8YER - chains C and D of the 6 polymer chains in the assembly; structure by X-ray diffraction, 2.71 A resolution.

[Chain C]
Protein: Detyrosinated tubulin alpha-1B chain
From: Sus scrofa
UniProt: Q2XVP4 (TBA1B_PIG); numbering as in UniProt (aligned over 1-440)
Sequence (440 residues; row label = number of the first residue in the row):
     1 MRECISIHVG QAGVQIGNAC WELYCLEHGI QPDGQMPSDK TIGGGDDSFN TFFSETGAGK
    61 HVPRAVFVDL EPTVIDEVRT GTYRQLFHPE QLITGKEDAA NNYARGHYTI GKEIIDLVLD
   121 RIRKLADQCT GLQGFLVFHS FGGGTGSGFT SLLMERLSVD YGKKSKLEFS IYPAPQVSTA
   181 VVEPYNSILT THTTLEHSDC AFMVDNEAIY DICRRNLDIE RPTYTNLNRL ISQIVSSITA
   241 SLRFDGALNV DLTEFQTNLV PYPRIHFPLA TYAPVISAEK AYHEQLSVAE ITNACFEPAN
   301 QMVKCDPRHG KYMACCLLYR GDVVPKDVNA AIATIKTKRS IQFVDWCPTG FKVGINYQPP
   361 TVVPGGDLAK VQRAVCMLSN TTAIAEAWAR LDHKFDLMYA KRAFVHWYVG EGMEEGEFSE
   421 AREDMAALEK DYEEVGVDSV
Metal / ion sites: Ca2+: D39, T41, G44, E55
Ligand contacts:
  - A1D6E (6-fluoranyl-4-(6-methoxy-3,4-dihydro-2H-quinolin-1-yl)-N-methyl-quinazolin-2-amine): N101, T179, A180, V181
  - GTP (guanosine-5'-triphosphate): V9, G10, Q11, A12, Q15, I16, D69, D98, A99, A100, N101, S140, G142, G143, G144, T145, G146, I171, P173, V177, S178, T179, E183, N206, Y224, L227, N228, I231
Swiss-Prot annotation at these positions:
  - motif: M1 to C4 (MREC motif)
  - active site: E254
  - binding site (GTP): G10, Q11, A12, Q15, E71, A99, S140, G143, G144, T145, G146, T179, E183, N206, Y224, N228, L252
  - binding site (Mg(2+)): E71
  - modified residue: K40 (N6,N6,N6-trimethyllysine), S48 (Phosphoserine), S232 (Phosphoserine), Y282 (3'-nitrotyrosine), R339 (Omega-N-methylarginine), S439 (Phosphoserine)
  - cross-link (Glycyl lysine isopeptide (Lys-Gly)): K326 (interchain with G-Cter in ubiquitin), K370 (interchain with G-Cter in ubiquitin)

[Chain D]
Protein: Tubulin beta chain
From: Sus scrofa
UniProt: A0A8D0VN39 (A0A8D0VN39_PIG); residue numbers follow UniProt; this construct covers 1-431
Sequence (431 residues; numbered 1 to 431; the number before each row is that of its first residue):
     1 MREIVHIQAG QCGNQIGAKF WEVISDEHGI DPTGSYHGDS DLQLERINVY YNEATGNKYV
    61 PRAILVDLEP GTMDSVRSGP FGQIFRPDNF VFGQSGAGNN WAKGHYTEGA ELVDSVLDVV
   121 RKESESCDCL QGFQLTHSLG GGTGSGMGTL LISKIREEYP DRIMNTFSVM PSPKVSDTVV
   181 EPYNATLSVH QLVENTDETY CIDNEALYDI CFRTLKLTTP TYGDLNHLVS ATMSGVTTCL
   241 RFPGQLNADL RKLAVNMVPF PRLHFFMPGF APLTSRGSQQ YRALTVPELT QQMFDSKNMM
   301 AACDPRHGRY LTVAAIFRGR MSMKEVDEQM LNVQNKNSSY FVEWIPNNVK TAVCDIPPRG
   361 LKMSATFIGN STAIQELFKR ISEQFTAMFR RKAFLHWYTG EGMDEMEFTE AESNMNDLVS
   421 EYQQYQDATA D
Not modelled in the structure: 274-283
Ligand contacts:
  - A1D6E (6-fluoranyl-4-(6-methoxy-3,4-dihydro-2H-quinolin-1-yl)-N-methyl-quinazolin-2-amine): V236, C239, L240, L246, A248, D249, K252, L253, N256, M257, V313, A314, A315, I316, N348, K350, T351, A352, I368
  - GDP (guanosine-5'-diphosphate): G10, Q11, C12, G13, Q15, I16, D67, A97, S138, G140, G141, G142, T143, G144, V169, P171, V175, S176, E181, N204, L207, Y222, L225, N226

[How chain C and chain D interact]
Residue-residue contacts - 50 pairs, chain C then chain D:
  Q11(C) with N247(D)
  E71(C) with N247(D)
  T73(C) with N247(D)
  K96(C) with D128(D), salt bridge; C129(D)
  E97(C) with R2(D), salt bridge; C129(D); R162(D), salt bridge; R251(D), salt bridge
  D98(C) with K252(D), salt bridge
  A100(C) with R251(D); K252(D); V255(D)
  N101(C) with K252(D); N256(D), hydrogen bond
  R105(C) with R251(D)
  P175(C) with N347(D)
  S178(C) with K350(D), hydrogen bond
  A180(C) with N256(D)
  V181(C) with N256(D), hydrogen bond (backbone-side chain); N347(D); N348(D)
  E220(C) with K324(D)
  R221(C) with M323(D); D327(D), salt bridge
  Y224(C) with Q245(D)
  K394(C) with N347(D)
  L397(C) with W344(D); P346(D), hydrophobic; A430(D), hydrophobic
  M398(C) with W344(D), hydrogen bond (backbone-backbone); P346(D)
  K401(C) with F260(D); W344(D); T429(D), hydrogen bond (side chain-backbone)
  R402(C) with F260(D)
  A403(C) with P259(D); F260(D), hydrophobic
  F404(C) with V255(D); N256(D); V258(D); P259(D), hydrogen bond (backbone-backbone); I345(D), hydrophobic
  H406(C) with V258(D); P259(D); F260(D); P261(D)
  W407(C) with A254(D), hydrogen bond (side chain-backbone); V255(D); V258(D), hydrogen bond (side chain-backbone)
Also at the interface, not in a pair above, chain C (28 interface residues in all): T179, V182, Y210
Also at the interface, not in a pair above, chain D (34 interface residues in all): D197, D249, M257, T312, E343, V353, Y425, A428

[In short]
Chain C and chain D form an interface of 28 and 34 residues respectively; the contacts include 8 hydrogen
bonds and 6 salt bridges. Among the polar pairs are K96(C)-D128(D), E97(C)-R2(D) and E97(C)-R162(D). Compound
A1D6E is bound between chain C and chain D.
Here chain C is Detyrosinated tubulin alpha-1B chain and chain D is Tubulin beta chain, both from Sus scrofa.
Entry 8YER (Tubulin-RB3_SLD-TTL in complex with compound 4) was determined by X-ray diffraction.
